PDB entry 3KNA | X-ray diffraction, 2.80 A resolution | chains A and C of the 3 polymer chains in the assembly

== Chain A ==
Name: 3D polymerase
Source organism: Foot-and-mouth disease virus - type C
Notes: EC 2.7.7.48
UniProt: Q9QCE3 (Q9QCE3_9PICO); residues 1-470 here correspond to UniProt positions 1858-2327 (UniProt number = residue number + 1857)
Chain sequence (476 residues; each row starts with the number of its first residue):
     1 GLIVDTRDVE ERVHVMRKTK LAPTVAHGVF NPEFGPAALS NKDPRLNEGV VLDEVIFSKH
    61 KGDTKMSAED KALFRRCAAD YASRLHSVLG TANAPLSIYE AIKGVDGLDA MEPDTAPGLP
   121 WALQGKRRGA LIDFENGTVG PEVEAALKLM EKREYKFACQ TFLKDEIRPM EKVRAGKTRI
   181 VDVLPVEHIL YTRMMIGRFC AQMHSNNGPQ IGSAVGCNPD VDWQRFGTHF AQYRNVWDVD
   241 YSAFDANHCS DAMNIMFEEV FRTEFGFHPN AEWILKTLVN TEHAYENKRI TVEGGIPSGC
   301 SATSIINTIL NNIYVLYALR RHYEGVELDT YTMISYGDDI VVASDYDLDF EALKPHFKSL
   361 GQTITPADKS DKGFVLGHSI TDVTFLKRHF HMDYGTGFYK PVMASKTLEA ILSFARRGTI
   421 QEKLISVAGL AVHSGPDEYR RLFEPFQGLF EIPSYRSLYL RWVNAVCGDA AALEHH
Differences from the reference sequence: engineered mutation Ile296 (Met2153 in Q9QCE3); expression tag (471-476)
Metal / ion sites: Mg2+ near Asp238 (its only coordinating residue here)
What the authors report for this chain:
  - contacts within the chain: Gly1-Lys61, Gly1-Gly62, Thr303-Asn307 (hydrogen bond)
  - conformationally variable residues (loop rearrangement): Ser298 to Gly299, Cys300 to Ser301
  - binding site for the 7-nt RNA strand: Ser298, Gly299, Cys300, Ser301
  - mutagenesis - M296I: unchanged catalytic activity on poly(A)-oligo(dT)15

== Chain C ==
Molecule: 5-nt RNA strand
Sequence (5 nucleotides; row label = number of the first residue in the row):
   916 GGCCC

== Interface between chain A and chain C ==
Residue-residue contacts - 23 pairs, chain A then chain C:
  Lys164(A) - C920(C)  base contact
  Arg179(A) - C920(C)  base contact
  Tyr336(A) - C920(C)  phosphate contact
  Gly337(A) - C920(C)  phosphate contact
  Asp338(A) - C920(C)  hydrogen bond to the phosphate
  Asp339(A) - C920(C)  phosphate contact
  Leu386(A) - C919(C)  sugar contact
  Leu386(A) - C920(C)  sugar contact
  Lys387(A) - C919(C)  phosphate contact
  Lys387(A) - C920(C)  phosphate contact
  Arg388(A) - C918(C)  sugar contact
  Arg388(A) - C919(C)  sugar contact
  Met403(A) - C919(C)  phosphate contact
  Ile411(A) - C918(C)  phosphate contact
  Ile411(A) - C919(C)  phosphate contact
  Arg416(A) - G917(C)  salt bridge to the phosphate
  Arg416(A) - C918(C)  salt bridge to the phosphate
  Thr419(A) - G916(C)  sugar contact
  Glu422(A) - G916(C)  base contact
  Lys423(A) - G917(C)  phosphate contact
  Lys423(A) - C918(C)  salt bridge to the phosphate
  Ser426(A) - G917(C)  hydrogen bond to the sugar
  Leu430(A) - C918(C)  sugar contact
Other interface residues (no listed pair), chain A (20 interface residues in all): Ser304, Thr407, Val427

== In short ==
The interface between chain A and chain C involves 20 residues on one side and 5 on the other; the contacts
include 2 hydrogen bonds and 3 salt bridges. Among the polar pairs are Ser426(A)-G917(C), Asp338(A)-C920(C)
and Arg416(A)-G917(C). The paper reports a binding site for the 7-nt RNA strand at Ser298(A), Gly299(A) and
Cys300(A) among others; M296I of chain A leaves catalytic activity on poly(A)-oligo(dT)15 unchanged.
Chain A is 3D polymerase (Foot-and-mouth disease virus - type C) and chain C is a 5-nt RNA strand; the
structure, M296I mutant of foot-and-mouth disease virus RNA-polymerase in complex with a template- primer RNA,
was determined by X-ray diffraction (same publication as 3KLV, 3KMQ, 3KMS and 3KOA).
